PDB entry 9JSB | electron microscopy, 2.93 A resolution | chains H and B of the 6 polymer chains in the assembly

== Chain H ==
Molecule: 5-nt RNA strand
Organism: Novosphingopyxis baekryungensis DSM 16222
Sequence (5 nucleotides; numbered 1 to 5; the number before each row is that of its first residue):
     1 AUACU
Ion coordination: Mg2+: A3 (shared with Asn446(B) of chain B)

== Chain B ==
Molecule: Ago
Organism: Novosphingopyxis baekryungensis DSM 16222
Sequence (485 residues; each row starts with the number of its first residue):
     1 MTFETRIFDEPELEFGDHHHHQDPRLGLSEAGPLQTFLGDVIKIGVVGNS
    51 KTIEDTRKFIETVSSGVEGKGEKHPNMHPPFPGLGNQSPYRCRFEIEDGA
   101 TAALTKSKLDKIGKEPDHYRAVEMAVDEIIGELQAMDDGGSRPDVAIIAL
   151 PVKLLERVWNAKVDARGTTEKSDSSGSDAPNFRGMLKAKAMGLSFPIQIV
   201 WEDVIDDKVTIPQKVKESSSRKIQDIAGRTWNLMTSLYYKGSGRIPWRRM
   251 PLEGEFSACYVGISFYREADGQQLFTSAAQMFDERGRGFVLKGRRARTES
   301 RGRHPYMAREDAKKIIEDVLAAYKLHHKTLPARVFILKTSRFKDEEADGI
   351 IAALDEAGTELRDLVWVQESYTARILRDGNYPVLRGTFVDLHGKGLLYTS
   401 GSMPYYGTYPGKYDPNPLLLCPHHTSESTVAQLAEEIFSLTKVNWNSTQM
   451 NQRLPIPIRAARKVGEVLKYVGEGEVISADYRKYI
Not modelled in the structure: 1-2
Ion coordination: Mg2+: Asn446 (shared with A3(H) of chain H)
From the paper describing this entry:
  - binding site for the 5-nt RNA strand: Trp159, Asn181, Phe182, Arg183, Lys187, Trp201, Arg221, Gln224, Asn232, Leu233, Lys240, Ser447, Asn451, Arg459
  - self-association interface (contacts with another copy of this molecule); pairs are residue here / residue on that copy: Thr168-Arg301
  - specificity-determining residues: Asn181, Asn232
  - mutagenesis - E97A/G140A/R142A/R244A, Q134A/R142A/R295A/D480A, E253A/F256A/R285A/R287A/K324A/E360A: abolished catalytic activity

== How chain H and chain B interact ==
Residue-residue contacts - 41 pairs, chain H then chain B:
  A1(H) - Val158(B)  base contact
  A1(H) - Trp159(B)  base contact
  A1(H) - Lys162(B)  hydrogen bond to the base
  A1(H) - Asn181(B)  base contact
  A1(H) - Phe182(B)  base contact
  A1(H) - Arg183(B)  salt bridge to the phosphate
  A1(H) - Lys187(B)  salt bridge to the phosphate
  A1(H) - Ile197(B)  phosphate contact
  A1(H) - Gln198(B)  hydrogen bond to the phosphate
  A1(H) - Ile199(B)  phosphate contact
  A1(H) - Trp201(B)  base contact
  A1(H) - Lys240(B)  salt bridge to the phosphate
  A1(H) - Asn446(B)  phosphate contact
  U2(H) - Ile199(B)  sugar contact
  U2(H) - Val200(B)  sugar contact
  U2(H) - Trp201(B)  phosphate contact
  U2(H) - Val204(B)  phosphate contact
  U2(H) - Arg221(B)  salt bridge to the phosphate
  U2(H) - Ile223(B)  base contact
  U2(H) - Gln224(B)  hydrogen bond to the base
  U2(H) - Gly228(B)  base contact
  U2(H) - Arg229(B)  base contact
  U2(H) - Asn232(B)  hydrogen bond to the sugar
  U2(H) - Leu233(B)  sugar contact
  A3(H) - Lys222(B)  hydrogen bond to the base
  A3(H) - Gln224(B)  base contact
  A3(H) - Asn232(B)  hydrogen bond to the sugar
  A3(H) - Asn446(B)  phosphate contact
  A3(H) - Ser447(B)  hydrogen bond to the sugar
  A3(H) - Gln449(B)  sugar contact
  C4(H) - Asn444(B)  hydrogen bond to the phosphate
  C4(H) - Gln449(B)  hydrogen bond to the phosphate
  C4(H) - Asn451(B)  sugar contact
  C4(H) - Arg459(B)  hydrogen bond to the phosphate
  U5(H) - Ser400(B)  phosphate contact
  U5(H) - Tyr409(B)  sugar contact
  U5(H) - Gly411(B)  sugar contact
  U5(H) - Lys412(B)  hydrogen bond to the base
  U5(H) - Gln452(B)  phosphate contact
  U5(H) - Arg453(B)  hydrogen bond to the phosphate
  U5(H) - Arg459(B)  salt bridge to the phosphate
Interface residues without a listed pair, chain B (40 interface residues in all): Pro180, Tyr413, Thr448, Leu454, Lys463, Ile485

== Overview ==
The interface between chain H and chain B involves 5 residues on one side and 40 on the other; the contacts
include 12 hydrogen bonds and 5 salt bridges. Polar pairs include A1(H)-Lys162(B), U2(H)-Gln224(B) and
A3(H)-Lys222(B). The paper reports a binding site for the 5-nt RNA strand at Trp159(B), Asn181(B) and
Phe182(B) among others; E97A/G140A/R142A/R244A, Q134A/R142A/R295A/D480A and
E253A/F256A/R285A/R287A/K324A/E360A of chain B abolish catalytic activity.
Chain H is a 5-nt RNA strand and chain B is Ago, both from Novosphingopyxis baekryungensis DSM 16222; the
structure, guide-bound NbaSPARDA complexes, was determined by electron microscopy (same publication as 9JSP,
9JSZ and 9JT2).
